8ZE0 - chains B and C of the 4 polymer chains in the assembly; structure by electron microscopy, 2.54 A resolution.

Chain B (and C):
Name: Gustatory receptor for sugar taste 64a
From: Drosophila melanogaster
Notes: chain C of this document is another copy of the same molecule, construct and numbering; everything in this record applies to it too
UniProt: P83293 (GR64A_DROME); numbering as in UniProt (aligned over 1-456)
Amino-acid sequence (472 residues; numbered 1 to 472; the number before each row is that of its first residue):
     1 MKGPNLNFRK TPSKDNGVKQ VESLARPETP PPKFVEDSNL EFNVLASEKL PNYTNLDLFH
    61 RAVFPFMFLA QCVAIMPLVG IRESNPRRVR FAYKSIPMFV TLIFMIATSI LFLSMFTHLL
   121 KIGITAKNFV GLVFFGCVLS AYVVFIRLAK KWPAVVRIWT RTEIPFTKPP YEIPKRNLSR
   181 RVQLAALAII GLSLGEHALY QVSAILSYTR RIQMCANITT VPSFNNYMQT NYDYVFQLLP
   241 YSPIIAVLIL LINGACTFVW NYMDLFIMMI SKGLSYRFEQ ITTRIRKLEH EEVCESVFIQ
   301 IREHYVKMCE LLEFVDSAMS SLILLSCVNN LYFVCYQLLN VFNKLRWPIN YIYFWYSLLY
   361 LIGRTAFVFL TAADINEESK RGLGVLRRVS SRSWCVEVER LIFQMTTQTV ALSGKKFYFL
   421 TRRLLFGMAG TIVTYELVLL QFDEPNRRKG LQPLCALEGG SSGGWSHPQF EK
Disordered / not traced: 1-55, 448-472
Sequence notes: expression tag (457-472)
Curated features (UniProtKB/Swiss-Prot):
  - binding site (sucrose): Gly131, Glu196, His197, Tyr234, Thr257, Tyr353
  - binding site (D-maltose): Glu196, His197, Tyr234, Asn253, Thr257, Tyr353
  - mutagenesis: Phe134 (F134A: Abolishes sucrose- and maltose-induced currents), Phe135 (F135A: Abolishes sucrose- and maltose-induced currents), Glu196 (E196A: Abolishes sucrose- and maltose-induced currents), His197 (H197A: Abolishes sucrose-induced current but has no effect on maltose activation), Tyr200 (Y200A: No effect on sucrose or maltose activation), Tyr234 (Y234A: Abolishes sucrose- and maltose-induced currents), Asn253 (N253A: No effect on sucrose or maltose activation), Thr257 (T257A: Abolishes sucrose-induced current but has no effect on maltose-induced activation current), Trp260 (W260A: Abolishes sucrose- and maltose-induced currents), Phe333 (F333A: Abolishes sucrose- and maltose-induced currents), Tyr353 (Y353A: Abolishes sucrose- and maltose-induced currents)

How chain B and chain C interact:
Residue-residue contacts - 38 pairs, chain B then chain C:
  Ile299(B) - Ser391(C)
  Arg302(B) - Arg387(C)
  Val306(B) - Arg387(C)
  Val306(B) - Arg388(C)
  Glu310(B) - Arg388(C)  salt bridge
  Glu313(B) - Arg388(C)  salt bridge
  Val396(B) - Trp394(C)
  Glu397(B) - Ser391(C)  hydrogen bond
  Glu399(B) - Glu399(C)
  Arg400(B) - Arg387(C)  hydrogen bond (side chain-backbone)
  Arg400(B) - Val389(C)  hydrogen bond (side chain-backbone)
  Arg400(B) - Ser390(C)
  Arg400(B) - Trp394(C)
  Phe403(B) - Ile402(C)  hydrophobic
  Phe403(B) - Phe403(C)  hydrophobic
  Gln404(B) - Arg387(C)
  Thr407(B) - Thr406(C)
  Gln408(B) - Arg387(C)
  Lys415(B) - Arg422(C)  hydrogen bond (backbone-side chain)
  Lys416(B) - Glu377(C)
  Lys416(B) - Arg422(C)
  Phe417(B) - Leu370(C)  hydrophobic
  Phe417(B) - Arg422(C)
  Phe417(B) - Arg423(C)  hydrogen bond (backbone-side chain)
  Phe417(B) - Leu425(C)  hydrophobic
  Phe417(B) - Phe426(C)
  Tyr418(B) - Phe426(C)  hydrophobic
  Tyr435(B) - Gly430(C)
  Tyr435(B) - Val433(C)
  Tyr435(B) - Thr434(C)
  Tyr435(B) - Leu437(C)  hydrophobic
  Val438(B) - Leu437(C)
  Val438(B) - Gln441(C)
  Gln441(B) - Gln441(C)
  Phe442(B) - Leu437(C)
  Phe442(B) - Leu440(C)  hydrophobic
  Phe442(B) - Gln441(C)
  Phe442(B) - Glu444(C)
Also at the interface, not in a pair above, chain B (23 interface residues in all): Leu424, Leu439
Also at the interface, not in a pair above, chain C (25 interface residues in all): Leu386, Val438

Overview:
23 residues of chain B and 25 residues of chain C are in contact, with 5 hydrogen bonds and 2 salt bridges.
Polar pairs include Glu310(B)-Arg388(C), Glu313(B)-Arg388(C) and Glu397(B)-Ser391(C). From UniProt: 6
sucrose-binding residues, 6 D-maltose-binding residues and 11 mutagenesis sites on chain B.
Chain B and chain C are both Gustatory receptor for sugar taste 64a (Drosophila melanogaster); the structure,
Drosophila melanogaster gustatory receptor 64a(Gr64a) in apo state, was determined by electron microscopy
together with 8ZDZ, 8ZE2 and 8ZE3 from the same study.
